4RHI - chains A and B; structure by X-ray diffraction, 2.55 A resolution.

== Chain A (and B) ==
Name: Arginase
From: Trypanosoma brucei brucei
Notes: EC 3.5.3.1; chain B of this document is another copy of the same molecule, construct and numbering; everything in this record applies to it too
UniProt: Q581Y0 (Q581Y0_TRYB2); residue numbers follow UniProt; this construct covers 1-331
Sequence (351 residues; numbered -19 to 331; the number before each row is that of its first residue; numbers below 1 keep their minus sign (Mse-19 is residue -19)):
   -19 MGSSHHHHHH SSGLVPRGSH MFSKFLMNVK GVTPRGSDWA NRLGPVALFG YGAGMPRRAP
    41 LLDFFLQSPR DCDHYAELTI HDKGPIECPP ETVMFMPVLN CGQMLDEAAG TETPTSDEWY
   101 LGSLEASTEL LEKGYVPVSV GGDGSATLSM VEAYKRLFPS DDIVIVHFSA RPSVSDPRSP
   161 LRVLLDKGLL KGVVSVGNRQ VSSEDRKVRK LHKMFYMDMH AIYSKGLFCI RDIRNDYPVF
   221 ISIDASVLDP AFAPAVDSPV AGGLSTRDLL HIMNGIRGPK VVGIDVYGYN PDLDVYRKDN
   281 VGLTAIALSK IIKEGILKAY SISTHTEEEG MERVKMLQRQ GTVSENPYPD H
Unresolved in the structure: -19 to -1, 316-331 (chain B: -19 to -1, 307-331)
Sequence notes: expression tag (-19 to 0)
Modified / non-standard residues: Mse-19, Mse316 (selenomethionine); Mse1, Mse7, Mse35, Mse74, Mse76, Mse84, Mse130, Mse194, Mse197, Mse199, Mse253, Mse311 (selenomethionine; parent Met)

== Interface between chain A and chain B ==
Pairs across the interface (15; chain A residue first):
  Phe195(A) - Arg214(B)
  Arg211(A) - Ile213(B)
  Glu309(A) - His200(B)  hydrogen bond (backbone-side chain)
  Gly310(A) - Tyr196(B)
  Gly310(A) - Mse197(B)
  Gly310(A) - Asp198(B)  hydrogen bond (backbone-backbone)
  Gly310(A) - His200(B)
  Gly310(A) - Ala201(B)
  Mse311(A) - Tyr196(B)
  Mse311(A) - Ala201(B)  hydrophobic
  Glu312(A) - Mse194(B)
  Glu312(A) - Phe195(B)
  Glu312(A) - Tyr196(B)  hydrogen bond (backbone-backbone)
  Arg313(A) - Phe195(B)
  Val314(A) - Phe195(B)  hydrophobic

== Overview ==
Chain A and chain B form an interface of 8 and 9 residues respectively, with 3 hydrogen bonds. Polar pairs
include Glu309(A)-His200(B), Gly310(A)-Asp198(B) and Glu312(A)-Tyr196(B).
Chain A and chain B are both Arginase (Trypanosoma brucei brucei); the structure, Crystal structure of
SeMet-labeled wild-type T. brucei arginase-like protein in P321 space group, was determined by X-ray
diffraction, deposited together with 4RHJ, 4RHK, 4RHL, 4RHM and 4RHQ.
